Entry 6FZP (X-ray diffraction, 2.30 A resolution); this record covers chains A and C.

== Chain A ==
Molecule: Peroxisome proliferator-activated receptor gamma
From: Homo sapiens
UniProtKB: P37231 (PPARG_HUMAN); numbering as in UniProt (aligned over 231-505)
Sequence (275 residues; each row starts with the number of its first residue):
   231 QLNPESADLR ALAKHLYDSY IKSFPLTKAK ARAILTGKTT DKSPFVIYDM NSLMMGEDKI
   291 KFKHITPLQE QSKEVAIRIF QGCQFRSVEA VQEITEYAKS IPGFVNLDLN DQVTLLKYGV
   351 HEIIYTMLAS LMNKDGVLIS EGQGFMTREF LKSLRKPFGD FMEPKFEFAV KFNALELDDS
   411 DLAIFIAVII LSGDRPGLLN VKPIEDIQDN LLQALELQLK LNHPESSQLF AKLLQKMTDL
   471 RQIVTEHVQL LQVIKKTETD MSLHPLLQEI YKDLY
Disordered / not traced: 231-234, 271-272, 293-303
Residues lining bound ligands: EDK ((2S)-3-[4-[2-[methyl(pyridin-2-yl)amino]ethoxy]phenyl]-2-[[2-(phenylcarbonyl)phenyl]amino]propanoic acid): Ile-290, Ile-309, Phe-310, Gly-312, Cys-313, Gln-314, Arg-316, Ser-317, His-351, Ile-354, Tyr-355, Leu-358, Val-367, Ile-369, Met-376, Leu-381, Phe-388, Phe-391, Met-392, His-477, Leu-481, Leu-493, Leu-497, Tyr-501
UniProt features mapped onto this chain:
  - motif: Pro-495 to Asp-503 (9aaTAD)
  - binding site (rosiglitazone): Gln-314 to Ser-317, His-351, His-477, Tyr-501
  - cross-link: Lys-252 (Glycyl lysine isopeptide (Lys-Gly) (interchain with G-Cter in ubiquitin))
What the authors report for this chain:
  - mutagenesis - S249L, M280I, I290M, T475M: increased signaling
  - mutagenesis - T475M (2-fold): increased binding to RXRalpha
  - mutagenesis - M280I: unchanged binding to RXRalpha
  - mutagenesis - M280I, I290M, T475M: increased binding to MED1
  - disease-associated variants - M280I, I290M: increased signaling
  - post-translational modification sites: Ser-273 (citing earlier work)

== Chain C ==
Molecule: Peroxisome proliferator-activated receptor gamma coactivator 1-alpha
UniProtKB: Q9UBK2 (PRGC1_HUMAN); residues 139-152 here = UniProt positions 139-152
Sequence (14 residues; numbered 139 to 152; the number before each row is that of its first residue):
   139 EEPSLLKKLL LAPA
Disordered / not traced: 139-141, 151-152
UniProt features mapped onto this chain:
  - motif: Leu-144 to Leu-148 (LXXLL motif)
  - modified residue: Lys-146 (N6-acetyllysine)

== Chain A / chain C interface ==
Pairs across the interface (18):
  Thr-325(A) with Leu-147(C)
  Lys-329(A) with Leu-147(C); Leu-148(C); Ala-150(C)
  Phe-334(A) with Leu-148(C), hydrophobic
  Leu-339(A) with Lys-145(C); Leu-148(C), hydrophobic
  Asn-340(A) with Lys-145(C), hydrogen bond
  Gln-342(A) with Leu-148(C)
  Val-343(A) with Leu-144(C), hydrophobic; Lys-145(C)
  Leu-346(A) with Leu-148(C), hydrophobic
  Pro-495(A) with Leu-143(C)
  Leu-496(A) with Leu-143(C)
  Glu-499(A) with Ser-142(C), hydrogen bond; Leu-143(C), hydrogen bond (side chain-backbone); Leu-144(C), hydrogen bond (side chain-backbone)
  Ile-500(A) with Leu-144(C), hydrophobic
Also at the interface, not in a pair above, chain A (14 interface residues in all): Gln-322, Lys-347
Also at the interface, not in a pair above, chain C (8 interface residues in all): Leu-149

== Overview ==
Chain A and chain C form an interface of 14 and 8 residues respectively, with 4 hydrogen bonds. Among the
polar pairs are Asn-340(A)/Lys-145(C), Glu-499(A)/Ser-142(C) and Glu-499(A)/Leu-143(C). Bound to chain A:
compound EDK. From the paper: S249L, M280I and I290M of chain A, among others, increase signaling; a
modification site at Ser-273(A).
Chain A is Peroxisome proliferator-activated receptor gamma (Homo sapiens) and chain C is Peroxisome
proliferator-activated receptor gamma coactivator 1-alpha; the structure, PPAR gamma complex, was determined
by X-ray diffraction, deposited together with 6FZF, 6FZG, 6FZJ and 6FZY.
